PDB entry 8GUI | electron microscopy, 2.81 A resolution | chains D and J of the 12 polymer chains in the assembly

== Chain D ==
Protein: Histone H2B type 1-J
From: Homo sapiens
UniProt: P06899 (H2B1J_HUMAN); residues 0-125 here correspond to UniProt positions 1-126 (UniProt number = residue number + 1)
Sequence (129 residues; each row starts with the number of its first residue; numbers below 1 keep their minus sign (Gly-3 is residue -3)):
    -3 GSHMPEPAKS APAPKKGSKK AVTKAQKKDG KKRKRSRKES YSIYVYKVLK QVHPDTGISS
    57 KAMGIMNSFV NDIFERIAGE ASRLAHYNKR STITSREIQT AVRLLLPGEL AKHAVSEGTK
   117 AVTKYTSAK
Not modelled in the structure: -3 to 28, 125
Sequence notes: expression tag (-3 to -1)
UniProt features mapped onto this chain:
  - modified residue: Pro1 (N-acetylproline), Glu2 (ADP-ribosyl glutamic acid), Lys5 (N6-(2-hydroxyisobutyryl)lysine), Ser6 (ADP-ribosylserine), Lys11 (N6-(beta-hydroxybutyryl)lysine), Lys12 (N6-(2-hydroxyisobutyryl)lysine), Ser14 (Phosphoserine), Lys15 (N6-acetyllysine), Lys16 (N6-(beta-hydroxybutyryl)lysine), Lys20 (N6-(2-hydroxyisobutyryl)lysine), Lys23 (N6-(2-hydroxyisobutyryl)lysine), Lys24 (N6-(2-hydroxyisobutyryl)lysine), Lys34 (N6-(2-hydroxyisobutyryl)lysine), Glu35 (PolyADP-ribosyl glutamic acid), Ser36 (Phosphoserine), Lys43 (N6-(2-hydroxyisobutyryl)lysine), Lys46 (N6-(2-hydroxyisobutyryl)lysine), Lys57 (N6,N6-dimethyllysine), Arg79 (Dimethylated arginine), Lys85 (N6,N6,N6-trimethyllysine) and 6 more in UniProt
  - glycosylation: Ser112 (O-linked (GlcNAc) serine)
  - cross-link (Glycyl lysine isopeptide (Lys-Gly)): Lys5 (interchain with G-Cter in SUMO2), Lys20 (interchain with G-Cter in SUMO2), Lys34 (interchain with G-Cter in ubiquitin), Lys120 (interchain with G-Cter in ubiquitin)

== Chain J ==
Molecule: 147-nt DNA strand
Sequence (147 nucleotides; each row starts with the number of its first residue):
     1 ACAGGATGTA TATATCTGAC ACGTGCCTGG AGACTAGGGA GTAATCCCCT TGGCGGTTAA
    61 AACGCGGGGG ACAGCGCGTA CGTGCGTTTA AGCGGTGCTA GAGCTGTCTA CGACCAATTG
   121 AGCGGCCTCG GCACCGGGAT TCTCCAG

== Chain D / chain J interface ==
Residue-residue contacts (14):
  Ser32(D) with DC104(J), hydrogen bond to the phosphate
  Arg33(D) with DC27(J), sugar contact
  Tyr42(D) with DA21(J), hydrogen bond to the phosphate; DC22(J), phosphate contact
  Gly53(D) with DA21(J), phosphate contact
  Ile54(D) with DC20(J), sugar contact; DA21(J), hydrogen bond to the phosphate
  Ser55(D) with DC20(J), phosphate contact
  Ser56(D) with DC20(J), hydrogen bond to the phosphate
  Arg86(D) with DA40(J), phosphate contact; DG41(J), salt bridge to the phosphate
  Ser87(D) with DG39(J), phosphate contact; DA40(J), hydrogen bond to the phosphate
  Thr88(D) with DA40(J), hydrogen bond to the phosphate
Interface residues without a listed pair, chain D (13 interface residues in all): Lys30, Glu35, Lys85
Interface residues without a listed pair, chain J (10 interface residues in all): DG29, DT105

== Overview ==
13 residues of chain D and 10 residues of chain J are in contact, with 6 hydrogen bonds and 1 salt bridge.
Polar pairs include Ser32(D)-DC104(J), Tyr42(D)-DA21(J) and Ile54(D)-DA21(J).
Here chain D is Histone H2B type 1-J (Homo sapiens) and chain J is a 147-nt DNA strand. Entry 8GUI
(Bre1-nucleosome complex (Model I)) was determined by electron microscopy (same publication as 8GUJ and 8GUK).
